6MUB - chains H and K of the 4 polymer chains in the assembly; structure by X-ray diffraction, 2.50 A resolution.

[Chain H]
Name: Fab 2G12, heavy chain
From: Homo sapiens
Reference sequence: P0DOX5 (IGG1_HUMAN); the construct has insertions or renumbered stretches relative to UniProt, so the offset changes along the chain: 114-130 = UniProt 120-136; 133-154 = UniProt 137-158; 162-169 = UniProt 161-168; 171-180 = UniProt 169-178; 3 more segments
Chain sequence (226 residues; each row starts with the number of its first residue; note: 14 numbers in that range are skipped by the numbering (no residue carries them; nothing is unmodelled there); a row labelled like 82A-82C holds insertion residues (82A, then the next letters in order)):
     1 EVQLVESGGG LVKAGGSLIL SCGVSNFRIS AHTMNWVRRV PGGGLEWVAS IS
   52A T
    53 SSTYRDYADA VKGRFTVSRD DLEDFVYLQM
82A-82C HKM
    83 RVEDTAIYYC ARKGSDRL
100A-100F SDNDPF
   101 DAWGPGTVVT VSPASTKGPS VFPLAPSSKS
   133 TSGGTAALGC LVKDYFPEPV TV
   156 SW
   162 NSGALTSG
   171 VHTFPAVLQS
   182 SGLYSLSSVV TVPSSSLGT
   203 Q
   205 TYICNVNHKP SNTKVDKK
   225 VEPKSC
Unresolved in the structure: 230
Disulfides: Cys-22/Cys-92, Cys-142/Cys-208

[Chain K]
Name: Fab 2G12, light chain
From: Homo sapiens
Reference sequence: P0DOX7 (IGK_HUMAN); residues 110-213 carry their UniProt numbers (104 of 213 residues fall inside the UniProt entry; the rest is not from it)
Chain sequence (213 residues; row label = number of the first residue in the row):
     1 DVVMTQSPST LSASVGDTIT ITCRASQSIE TWLAWYQQKP GKAPKLLIYK ASTLKTGVPS
    61 RFSGSGSGTE FTLTISGLQF DDFATYHCQH YAGYSATFGQ GTRVEIKRTV AAPSVFIFPP
   121 SDEQLKSGTA SVVCLLNNFY PREAKVQWKV DNALQSGNSQ ESVTEQDSKD STYSLSSTLT
   181 LSKADYEKHK VYACEVTHQG LSSPVTKSFN RGE
Disulfides: Cys-23/Cys-88, Cys-134/Cys-194

[How chain H and chain K interact]
Contacting residue pairs - 38 pairs, chain H then chain K:
  Phe-122(H) / Ser-121(K)
  Phe-122(H) / Glu-123(K)
  Phe-122(H) / Gln-124(K)
  Pro-123(H) / Ser-121(K)
  Leu-124(H) / Phe-118(K)  hydrophobic
  Leu-124(H) / Val-133(K)  hydrophobic
  Ala-125(H) / Phe-118(K)
  Ser-130(H) / Phe-116(K)
  Ser-130(H) / Ile-117(K)  hydrogen bond (side chain-backbone)
  Ala-139(H) / Phe-116(K)  hydrophobic
  Ala-139(H) / Phe-118(K)
  Leu-140(H) / Phe-118(K)  hydrophobic
  Leu-143(H) / Ser-131(K)
  Lys-145(H) / Gln-124(K)
  Lys-145(H) / Thr-129(K)
  Lys-145(H) / Ser-131(K)
  His-172(H) / Asn-137(K)  hydrogen bond
  His-172(H) / Asn-138(K)  hydrogen bond
  His-172(H) / Asp-167(K)
  His-172(H) / Ser-174(K)  hydrogen bond
  Phe-174(H) / Leu-135(K)  hydrophobic
  Phe-174(H) / Ser-162(K)
  Phe-174(H) / Thr-164(K)
  Phe-174(H) / Ser-174(K)
  Phe-174(H) / Leu-175(K)
  Phe-174(H) / Ser-176(K)
  Pro-175(H) / Ser-162(K)  hydrogen bond (backbone-side chain)
  Pro-175(H) / Val-163(K)
  Val-177(H) / Gln-160(K)
  Val-177(H) / Glu-161(K)
  Leu-178(H) / Gln-160(K)
  Gln-179(H) / Gln-160(K)
  Ser-188(H) / Ser-176(K)
  Val-190(H) / Leu-135(K)  hydrophobic
  Thr-192(H) / Asn-137(K)
  Lys-221(H) / Glu-123(K)  salt bridge
  Lys-228(H) / Gly-212(K)
  Lys-228(H) / Glu-213(K)  hydrogen bond (side chain-backbone)
Also at the interface, not in a pair above, chain H (25 interface residues in all): Val-121, Lys-129, Ser-134, Thr-137, Thr-173
Also at the interface, not in a pair above, chain K (24 interface residues in all): Thr-180

[Summary]
25 residues of chain H and 24 residues of chain K are in contact, with 6 hydrogen bonds and 1 salt bridge.
Among the polar pairs are Lys-221(H)/Glu-123(K), Ser-130(H)/Ile-117(K) and His-172(H)/Asn-137(K).
Here chain H is Fab 2G12, heavy chain and chain K is Fab 2G12, light chain, both from Homo sapiens. Entry 6MUB
(Anti-HIV-1 Fab 2G12 + Man5 re-refinement) was determined by X-ray diffraction together with 6MSY, 6MNF and
6MU3 from the same study.
